Entry 4J8W (X-ray diffraction, 2.41 A resolution); this record covers chains G and I of the 10 polymer chains in the assembly.

Chain G:
Molecule: Histone H2A
Source organism: Xenopus laevis
Reference sequence: Q6AZJ8 (Q6AZJ8_XENLA); aligned to UniProt positions 2-129 over residues 1-128 (the alignment contains insertions or deletions, so no single offset holds)
Chain sequence (128 residues; numbered 1 to 128; the number before each row is that of its first residue):
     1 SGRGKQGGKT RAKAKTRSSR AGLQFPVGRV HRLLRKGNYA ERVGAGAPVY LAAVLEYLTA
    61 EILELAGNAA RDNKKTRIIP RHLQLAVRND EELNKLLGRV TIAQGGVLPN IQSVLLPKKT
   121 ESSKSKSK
Not modelled in the structure: 1-13, 120-128
Small-molecule neighbours:
  - 1MK (chlorido(eta-6-p-cymene)(N-fluorophenyl-2-pyridinecarbothioamide)osmium(II)), molecule 1: Leu33, Lys36, Gly37, Tyr39
  - 1MK, molecule 2: Tyr57, Glu61, Asp90, Glu92

Chain I:
Molecule: 145-nt DNA strand
Sequence (145 nucleotides; numbered -72 to 72; the number before each row is that of its first residue; numbers below 1 keep their minus sign (DA-72 is residue -72)):
   -72 ATCAATATCC ACCTGCAGAT ACTACCAAAA GTGTATTTGG AAACTGCTCC ATCAAAAGGC
   -12 ATGTTCAGCT GAATCAGCTG AACATGCCTT TTGATGGAGC AGTTTCCAAA TACACTTTTG
    48 GTAGTATCTG CAGGTGGATA TTGAT

Chain G / chain I interface:
Pairs across the interface (15; chain G residue first):
  Arg29(G) with DG47(I), hydrogen bond to the phosphate; DG48(I), salt bridge to the phosphate
  Arg35(G) with DT38(I), salt bridge to the phosphate
  Arg42(G) with DA37(I), hydrogen bond to the sugar; DT38(I), phosphate contact
  Val43(G) with DA37(I), sugar contact; DT38(I), hydrogen bond to the phosphate
  Gly44(G) with DA37(I), phosphate contact
  Ala45(G) with DA37(I), hydrogen bond to the phosphate
  Lys75(G) with DC58(I), phosphate contact; DA59(I), salt bridge to the phosphate
  Thr76(G) with DG57(I), hydrogen bond to the phosphate; DC58(I), hydrogen bond to the phosphate
  Arg77(G) with DG57(I), hydrogen bond to the sugar; DC58(I), hydrogen bond to the phosphate
Also at the interface, not in a pair above, chain G (12 interface residues in all): Thr16, Glu41, Lys74
Also at the interface, not in a pair above, chain I (8 interface residues in all): DT46

Overview:
Chain G and chain I form an interface of 12 and 8 residues respectively; the contacts include 8 hydrogen bonds
and 3 salt bridges. Polar contacts include Arg42(G)-DA37(I), Arg77(G)-DG57(I) and Arg29(G)-DG47(I). Chain G
binds compound 1MK.
Chain G is Histone H2A (Xenopus laevis) and chain I is a 145-nt DNA strand; the structure, X-ray structure of
NCP145 with chlorido(eta-6-p-cymene)(N-fluorophenyl-2-pyridinecarbothioamide)osmium(II), was determined by
X-ray diffraction (same publication as 4J8V, 4J8X and 4J8U).
